5JDS - chains B and A; structure by X-ray diffraction, 1.70 A resolution.

# Chain B
Name: Nanobody
Notes: antibody fragment or engineered binder
Sequence (146 residues; each row starts with the number of its first residue; numbers below 1 keep their minus sign (Thr-1 is residue -1)):
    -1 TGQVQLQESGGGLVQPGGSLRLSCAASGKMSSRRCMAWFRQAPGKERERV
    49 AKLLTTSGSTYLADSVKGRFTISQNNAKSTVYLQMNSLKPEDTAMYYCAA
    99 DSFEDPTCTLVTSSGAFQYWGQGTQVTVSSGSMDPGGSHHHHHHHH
Not modelled in the structure: -1 to 0, 128-144
Disulfide bonds: Cys22-Cys96, Cys33-Cys106

# Chain A
Name: Programmed cell death 1 ligand 1
Source organism: Homo sapiens
UniProtKB: Q9NZQ7 (PD1L1_HUMAN); residue numbers follow UniProt; this construct covers 18-132
Sequence (124 residues; row label = number of the first residue in the row):
    17 MAFTVTVPKDLYVVEYGSNMTIECKFPVEKQLDLAALIVYWEMEDKNIIQ
    67 FVHGEEDLKVQHSSYRQRARLLKDQLSLGNAALQITDVKLQDAGVYRCMI
   117 SYGGADYKRITVKVNALEHHHHHH
Not modelled in the structure: 17, 133-140
Differences from the reference sequence: expression tag (17, 133-140)
UniProt features mapped onto this chain:
  - glycosylation: Asn35 (N-linked (GlcNAc...) asparagine)
Disulfide bonds: Cys40-Cys114
What the authors report for this chain:
  - conformationally variable residues (loop rearrangement): Asp61

# How chain B and chain A interact
Residue-residue contacts (38; chain B residue first):
  Lys27(B) - Asp61(A)  salt bridge
  Ser29(B) - Asp61(A)  hydrogen bond
  Ser30(B) - Asp61(A)  hydrogen bond
  Arg32(B) - Asp61(A)  hydrogen bond (side chain-backbone)
  Asp99(B) - Arg113(A)  salt bridge
  Ser100(B) - Tyr56(A)
  Ser100(B) - Glu58(A)  hydrogen bond
  Ser100(B) - Asp61(A)
  Ser100(B) - Arg113(A)  hydrogen bond
  Phe101(B) - Tyr56(A)
  Phe101(B) - Arg113(A)
  Phe101(B) - Met115(A)  hydrophobic
  Glu102(B) - Tyr56(A)  hydrogen bond (backbone-side chain)
  Glu102(B) - Gln66(A)
  Asp103(B) - Gln66(A)  hydrogen bond (backbone-side chain)
  Asp103(B) - Asp73(A)
  Pro104(B) - Gln66(A)
  Pro104(B) - Asp73(A)
  Thr105(B) - Ile54(A)
  Thr105(B) - Tyr56(A)
  Thr105(B) - Gln66(A)  hydrogen bond
  Thr105(B) - Val68(A)
  Thr105(B) - Met115(A)
  Leu108(B) - Ile54(A)  hydrophobic
  Leu108(B) - Val68(A)  hydrophobic
  Val109(B) - Ile54(A)  hydrophobic
  Val109(B) - Met115(A)  hydrophobic
  Ser111(B) - Gly119(A)  hydrogen bond (side chain-backbone)
  Ser111(B) - Gly120(A)
  Ser111(B) - Ala121(A)  hydrogen bond (side chain-backbone)
  Gly113(B) - Ala121(A)
  Gly113(B) - Asp122(A)
  Gly113(B) - Tyr123(A)
  Ala114(B) - Ala121(A)
  Ala114(B) - Tyr123(A)
  Gln116(B) - Arg113(A)
  Gln116(B) - Tyr123(A)
  Gln116(B) - Arg125(A)  hydrogen bond
Other interface residues (no listed pair), chain B (18 interface residues in all): Phe115
Other interface residues (no listed pair), chain A (18 interface residues in all): Asn63, His69, Ser117
From the paper, about this interface:
  - pairs named by the authors: Ser30(B)-Asp61(A) (hydrogen bond)
  - interface residues, chain B: Ala114(B), Phe115(B)
  - interface residues, chain A: Ile54(A), Tyr56(A), Glu58(A), Asp61(A), Gln66(A), Val68(A), Arg113(A), Met115(A)
  - hot spots on chain A (mutagenesis) - I54A (80-fold), Y56A (>400-fold), E58A, Q66A (162-fold), R113A (178-fold), M115A (18-fold): decreased binding to Nanobody (chain B)

# Overview
Chain B and chain A each contribute 18 residues to their interface; the contacts include 11 hydrogen bonds and
2 salt bridges. Polar contacts include Lys27(B)-Asp61(A), Asp99(B)-Arg113(A) and Ser29(B)-Asp61(A). The
authors report a hydrogen bond between Ser30(B) and Asp61(A). The paper reports that I54A, Y56A and E58A of
chain A, among others, reduce binding to Nanobody (chain B); interface residues Ala114(B), Phe115(B) and
Ile54(A) among others; 6 substitutions were tested in all.
Here chain B is Nanobody and chain A is Programmed cell death 1 ligand 1 (Homo sapiens). Entry 5JDS (Crystal
structure of PD-L1 complexed with a nanobody at 1.7 Angstron resolution) was determined by X-ray diffraction
together with 5JDR from the same study.
